PDB entry 5E8B | X-ray diffraction, 1.62 A resolution | chain A

# Chain A
Molecule: RNA polymerase-associated protein RTF1
Organism: Saccharomyces cerevisiae (strain ATCC 204508 / S288c)
UniProtKB: P53064 (RTF1_YEAST); numbering as in UniProt (aligned over 74-139)
Sequence (67 residues; row label = number of the first residue in the row):
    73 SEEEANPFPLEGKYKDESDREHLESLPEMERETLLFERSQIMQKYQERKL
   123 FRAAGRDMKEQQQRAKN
Unresolved in the structure: 73-74, 129-139
Sequence notes: expression tag (73); engineered mutation Ala-126 (Arg in P53064)
Ion coordination: Na+: Glu-89, Glu-93

# Summary
The Na+ site is built by Glu-89 and Glu-93.
Chain A is RNA polymerase-associated protein RTF1 (Saccharomyces cerevisiae (strain ATCC 204508 / S288c)); the
structure, Crystal structure of the S. cerevisiae Rtf1 histone modification domain mutant R126A, was
determined by X-ray diffraction.
